Entry 4C2M (X-ray diffraction, 2.80 A resolution); this record covers chains B and J of the 15 polymer chains in the assembly.

# Chain B
Name: DNA-directed RNA polymerase I subunit RPA135
Source organism: Saccharomyces cerevisiae
Notes: EC 2.7.7.6
Reference sequence: P22138 (RPA2_YEAST); numbering as in UniProt (aligned over 1-1203)
Sequence (1203 residues; each row starts with the number of its first residue):
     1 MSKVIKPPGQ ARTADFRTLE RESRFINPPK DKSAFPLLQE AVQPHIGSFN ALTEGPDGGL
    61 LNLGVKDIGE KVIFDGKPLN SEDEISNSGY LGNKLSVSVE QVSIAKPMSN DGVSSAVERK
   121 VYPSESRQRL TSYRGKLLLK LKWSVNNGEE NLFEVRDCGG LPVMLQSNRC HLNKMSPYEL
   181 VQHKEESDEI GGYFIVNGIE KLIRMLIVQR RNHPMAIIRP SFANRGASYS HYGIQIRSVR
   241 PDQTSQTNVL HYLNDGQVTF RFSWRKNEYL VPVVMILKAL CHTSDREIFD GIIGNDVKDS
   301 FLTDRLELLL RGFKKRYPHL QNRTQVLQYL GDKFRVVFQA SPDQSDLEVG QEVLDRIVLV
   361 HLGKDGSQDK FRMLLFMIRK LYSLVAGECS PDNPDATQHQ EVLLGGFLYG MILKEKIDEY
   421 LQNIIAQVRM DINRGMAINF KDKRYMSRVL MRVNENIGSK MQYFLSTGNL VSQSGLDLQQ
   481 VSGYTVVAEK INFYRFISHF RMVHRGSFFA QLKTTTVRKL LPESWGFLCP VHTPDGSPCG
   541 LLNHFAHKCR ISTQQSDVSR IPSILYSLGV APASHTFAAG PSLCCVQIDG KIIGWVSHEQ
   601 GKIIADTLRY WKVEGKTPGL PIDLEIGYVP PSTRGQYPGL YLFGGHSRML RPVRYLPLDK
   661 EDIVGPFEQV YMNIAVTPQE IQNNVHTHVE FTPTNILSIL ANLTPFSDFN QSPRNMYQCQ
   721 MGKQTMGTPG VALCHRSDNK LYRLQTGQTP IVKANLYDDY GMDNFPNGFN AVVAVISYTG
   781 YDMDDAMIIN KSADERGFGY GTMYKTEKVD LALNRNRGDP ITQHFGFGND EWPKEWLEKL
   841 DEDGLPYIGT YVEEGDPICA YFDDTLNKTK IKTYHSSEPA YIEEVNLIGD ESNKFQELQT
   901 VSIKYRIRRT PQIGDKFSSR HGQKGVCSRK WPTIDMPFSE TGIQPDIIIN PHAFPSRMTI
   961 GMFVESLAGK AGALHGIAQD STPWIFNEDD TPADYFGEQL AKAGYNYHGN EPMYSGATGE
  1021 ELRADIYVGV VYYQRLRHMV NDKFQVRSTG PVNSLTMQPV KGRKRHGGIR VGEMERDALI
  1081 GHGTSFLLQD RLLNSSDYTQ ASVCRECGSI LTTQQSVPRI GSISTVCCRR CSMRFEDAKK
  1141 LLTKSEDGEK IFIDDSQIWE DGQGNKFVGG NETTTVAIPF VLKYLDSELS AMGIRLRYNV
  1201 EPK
Not modelled in the structure: 1-7, 82-86, 1142-1150
Bound ions: Zn2+: Cys-1104, Cys-1107, Cys-1128, Cys-1131

# Chain J
Name: DNA-directed RNA polymerases I, II, and III subunit rpabc 5
Source organism: Saccharomyces cerevisiae
Reference sequence: P22139 (RPAB5_YEAST); numbering as in UniProt (aligned over 1-70)
Sequence (70 residues; row label = number of the first residue in the row):
     1 MIVPVRCFSC GKVVGDKWES YLNLLQEDEL DEGTALSRLG LKRYCCRRMI LTHVDLIEKF
    61 LRYNPLEKRD
Not modelled in the structure: 70
Bound ions: Zn2+: Cys-7, Cys-10, Cys-45, Cys-46

# Interface between chain B and chain J
Contacting residue pairs (86; chain B residue first):
  Asp-15(B) with Glu-32(J)
  Phe-16(B) with Glu-32(J); Leu-51(J), hydrophobic
  Thr-18(B) with Leu-22(J); Leu-25(J)
  Leu-19(B) with Leu-22(J); Leu-25(J); Gln-26(J)
  Arg-21(B) with His-53(J), hydrogen bond (side chain-backbone); Val-54(J)
  Glu-22(B) with Trp-18(J); Val-54(J); Asp-55(J), hydrogen bond (side chain-backbone)
  Phe-25(B) with Val-54(J), hydrophobic; Asp-55(J); Leu-56(J), hydrophobic; Glu-58(J); Lys-59(J); Arg-62(J)
  Ile-26(B) with Glu-58(J); Arg-62(J), hydrogen bond (backbone-side chain)
  Pro-28(B) with Arg-62(J)
  Tyr-178(B) with Arg-62(J)
  Val-181(B) with Arg-62(J); Tyr-63(J)
  Gln-182(B) with Arg-69(J), hydrogen bond (backbone-side chain)
  Lys-184(B) with Tyr-63(J); Arg-69(J)
  Glu-185(B) with Tyr-63(J), hydrogen bond (backbone-side chain)
  Glu-186(B) with Tyr-63(J)
  Ser-187(B) with Lys-59(J); Tyr-63(J)
  Thr-728(B) with Leu-56(J)
  Gly-730(B) with Phe-60(J)
  Val-731(B) with Leu-56(J), hydrophobic; Lys-59(J); Phe-60(J); Tyr-63(J), hydrophobic
  Ala-732(B) with Tyr-63(J), hydrophobic
  Cys-734(B) with Pro-65(J), hydrophobic
  His-735(B) with Tyr-63(J)
  Arg-743(B) with Met-1(J), hydrogen bond; Phe-60(J)
  Gln-745(B) with Met-1(J), hydrogen bond (backbone-backbone)
  Thr-746(B) with Met-1(J)
  Gln-748(B) with Phe-8(J); Arg-48(J); Thr-52(J), hydrogen bond; Val-54(J)
  Thr-749(B) with Thr-52(J), hydrogen bond (backbone-backbone); Val-54(J)
  Ile-751(B) with Thr-52(J)
  Asp-763(B) with Val-54(J)
  Asn-764(B) with Leu-56(J); Lys-59(J), hydrogen bond
  Pro-766(B) with Leu-56(J)
  Asn-770(B) with Arg-48(J), hydrogen bond (backbone-side chain); Thr-52(J), hydrogen bond
  Val-772(B) with Ser-9(J); Arg-48(J)
  Ala-793(B) with Phe-8(J)
  Arg-796(B) with Cys-7(J); Phe-8(J), hydrogen bond (side chain-backbone); Ser-9(J), hydrogen bond (side chain-backbone); Gly-11(J)
  Gly-797(B) with Phe-8(J)
  Phe-798(B) with Phe-8(J)
  Thr-941(B) with Arg-43(J)
  Ile-943(B) with Arg-43(J); Cys-45(J), hydrophobic
  Gln-944(B) with Ser-9(J)
  Asp-946(B) with Ser-9(J), hydrogen bond; Arg-48(J), salt bridge
  Lys-970(B) with Tyr-44(J)
  Gly-972(B) with Leu-51(J)
  Ala-973(B) with Tyr-44(J), hydrophobic; Arg-47(J)
  Leu-974(B) with Tyr-44(J), hydrophobic; Arg-47(J), hydrogen bond (backbone-side chain)
  His-975(B) with Gly-33(J)
  Gly-976(B) with Glu-32(J); Gly-33(J)
  Tyr-1005(B) with Tyr-44(J)
  Glu-1011(B) with Tyr-44(J), hydrogen bond
  Val-1028(B) with Tyr-44(J)
  Val-1030(B) with Tyr-44(J), hydrophobic
Also at the interface, not in a pair above, chain B (58 interface residues in all): Asp-188, Leu-733, Gly-747, Ala-771, Ser-792, Ile-977, Gly-1029
Also at the interface, not in a pair above, chain J (35 interface residues in all): Ile-2, Pro-4, Arg-6, Cys-10, Tyr-21, Met-49

# In short
58 residues of chain B and 35 residues of chain J are in contact; the contacts include 17 hydrogen bonds and 1
salt bridge. Among the polar pairs are Asp-946(B)/Arg-48(J), Arg-21(B)/His-53(J) and Glu-22(B)/Asp-55(J). The
Zn2+ site is built by Cys-1104(B), Cys-1107(B), Cys-1128(B) and Cys-1131(B).
Here chain B is DNA-directed RNA polymerase I subunit RPA135 and chain J is DNA-directed RNA polymerases I,
II, and III subunit rpabc 5, both from Saccharomyces cerevisiae. Entry 4C2M (Structure of RNA polymerase I at
2.8 A resolution) was determined by X-ray diffraction.
